8RK3 - chains U and r of the 45 polymer chains in the assembly; structure by electron microscopy, 4.46 A resolution (low resolution: residue-level contacts below are approximate; hydrogen-bond / salt-bridge calls are withheld).

Chain U (and r):
Molecule: Virion structural protein
Source organism: Pseudomonas phage JBD30
Notes: chain r of this document is another copy of the same molecule, construct and numbering; everything in this record applies to it too
UniProt: L7P802 (L7P802_9CAUD); residue numbers follow UniProt; this construct covers 1-567
Chain sequence (567 residues; row label = number of the first residue in the row):
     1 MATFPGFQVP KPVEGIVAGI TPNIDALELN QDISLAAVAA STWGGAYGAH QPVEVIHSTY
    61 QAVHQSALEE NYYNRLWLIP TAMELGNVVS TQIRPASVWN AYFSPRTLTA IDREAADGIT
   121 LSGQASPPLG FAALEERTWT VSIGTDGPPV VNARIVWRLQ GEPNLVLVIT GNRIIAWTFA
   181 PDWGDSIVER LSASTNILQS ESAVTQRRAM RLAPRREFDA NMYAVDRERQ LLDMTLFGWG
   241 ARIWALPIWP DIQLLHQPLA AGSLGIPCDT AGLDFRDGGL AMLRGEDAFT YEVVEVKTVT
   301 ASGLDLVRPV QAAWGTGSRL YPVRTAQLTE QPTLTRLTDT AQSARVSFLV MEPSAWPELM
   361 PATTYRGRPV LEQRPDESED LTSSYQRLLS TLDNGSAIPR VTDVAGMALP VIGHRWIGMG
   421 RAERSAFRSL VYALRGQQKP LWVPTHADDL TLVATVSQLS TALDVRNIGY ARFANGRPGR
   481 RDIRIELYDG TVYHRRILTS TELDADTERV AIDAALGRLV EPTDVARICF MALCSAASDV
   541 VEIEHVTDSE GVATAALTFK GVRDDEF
Not modelled in the structure: 1-13

Interface between chain U and chain r:
Pairs across the interface (50; chain U residue first):
  Thr145(U) - Arg472(r)
  Asp146(U) - Arg472(r)
  Ile175(U) - Phe473(r)
  Arg211(U) - Ser396(r)
  Arg215(U) - Asn394(r)
  Arg215(U) - Ser396(r)
  Arg215(U) - Pro399(r)
  Arg227(U) - Arg466(r)
  Arg227(U) - Asn467(r)
  Arg227(U) - Asp506(r)
  Arg229(U) - Ala447(r)
  Arg229(U) - Asp448(r)
  Gln230(U) - Asp448(r)
  Gln230(U) - Asp449(r)
  Gln230(U) - Ile468(r)
  Asp233(U) - Tyr385(r)
  Met234(U) - Ile468(r)
  Met234(U) - Gly469(r)
  Met234(U) - Phe473(r)
  Met234(U) - Ala474(r)
  Met234(U) - Arg480(r)
  Thr235(U) - Phe473(r)
  Leu236(U) - Tyr385(r)
  Phe237(U) - Tyr385(r)
  Phe237(U) - Arg387(r)
  Phe237(U) - Gly479(r)
  Phe237(U) - Arg480(r)
  Gly238(U) - Arg480(r)
  Gly240(U) - Arg387(r)
  Ala241(U) - Leu389(r)
  Ala241(U) - Asp403(r)
  Arg242(U) - Asp403(r)
  Gln331(U) - Tyr385(r)
  Gln331(U) - Leu389(r)
  Thr333(U) - Thr382(r)
  Thr333(U) - Ser383(r)
  Leu334(U) - Leu381(r)
  Leu334(U) - Thr382(r)
  Leu334(U) - Ser383(r)
  Thr335(U) - Leu381(r)
  Thr335(U) - Thr382(r)
  Arg336(U) - Glu377(r)
  Arg336(U) - Asp380(r)
  Arg336(U) - Leu381(r)
  Arg336(U) - His446(r)
  Leu337(U) - Asp380(r)
  Asp339(U) - His446(r)
  Asp339(U) - Ala447(r)
  Asp339(U) - Arg527(r)
  Thr340(U) - Asp448(r)
Also at the interface, not in a pair above, chain U (30 interface residues in all): Leu231, Phe289, Gln327, Pro332, Met351
Also at the interface, not in a pair above, chain r (37 interface residues in all): Ser384, Gly395, Ala397, Ile398, Val401, Ala408, Thr445, Tyr470, Pro478, Ala505

Overview:
30 residues of chain U face 37 of chain r across their interface.
Chain U and chain r are both Virion structural protein (Pseudomonas phage JBD30); the structure, Bacteriophage
JBD30 baseplate - composite structure, was determined by electron microscopy, deposited together with 8RK5,
8RK6, 8RK7, 8RKA and 8RKB.
